PDB entry 8D3M | electron microscopy, 3.41 A resolution | chains F and G of the 9 polymer chains in the assembly

# Chain F
Protein: CRISPR-associated endonuclease Cas2
Source organism: Alkalihalobacillus halodurans C-125
Notes: EC 3.1.-.-
UniProtKB: Q9KFX8 (CAS2_ALKHC); numbering as in UniProt (aligned over 1-96)
Chain sequence (98 residues; row label = number of the first residue in the row; numbers below 1 keep their minus sign (Gly-1 is residue -1)):
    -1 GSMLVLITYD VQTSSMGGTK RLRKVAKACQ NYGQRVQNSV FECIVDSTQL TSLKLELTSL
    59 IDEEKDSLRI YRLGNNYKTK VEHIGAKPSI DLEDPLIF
Construct notes: expression tag (-1 to 0)
Curated features (UniProtKB/Swiss-Prot):
  - binding site (Mg(2+)): Asp8
From the paper describing this entry:
  - mutagenesis - T46A/T49A/L53A/T56A/S57A: unchanged catalytic activity

# Chain G
Molecule: PAM/processed strand 2
Sequence (33 nucleotides; numbered 1 to 33; the number before each row is that of its first residue):
     1 GTTCTGGTGG TCCTCAGCTA CGTTTTTTGA ATT
Not modelled in the structure: 25-33

# How chain F and chain G interact
Contacting residue pairs (13):
  Tyr7(F) with DT14(G), hydrogen bond to the phosphate
  Asp8(F) with DC12(G), phosphate contact; DC13(G), phosphate contact
  Val9(F) with DC12(G), sugar contact; DC13(G), hydrogen bond to the phosphate
  Gln10(F) with DC12(G), phosphate contact
  Thr11(F) with DC12(G), hydrogen bond to the phosphate
  Ser12(F) with DC12(G), hydrogen bond to the phosphate
  Leu20(F) with DT14(G), base contact
  Arg33(F) with DT14(G), salt bridge to the phosphate
  Asn36(F) with DT14(G), sugar contact
  Ser37(F) with DC13(G), phosphate contact; DT14(G), hydrogen bond to the phosphate
Also at the interface, not in a pair above, chain G (4 interface residues in all): DT11

# Overview
10 residues of chain F and 4 residues of chain G are in contact, with 5 hydrogen bonds and 1 salt bridge.
Polar pairs include Tyr7(F)-DT14(G), Val9(F)-DC13(G) and Thr11(F)-DC12(G). From UniProt: Mg2+-binding residue
Asp8(F) on chain F. From the paper: T46A/T49A/L53A/T56A/S57A of chain F leave catalytic activity unchanged.
Chain F is CRISPR-associated endonuclease Cas2 (Alkalihalobacillus halodurans C-125) and chain G is
PAM/processed strand 2; the structure, Type I-C Cas4-Cas1-Cas2 complex bound to a PAM/Processed prespacer, was
determined by electron microscopy together with 8D3L, 8D3P and 8D3Q from the same study.
